PDB entry 3EDL | electron microscopy, 28.00 A resolution (very low resolution: no residue pairs are listed; an interface is given only as per-side residue counts) | chains A and B of the 5 polymer chains in the assembly

Chain A:
Molecule: Tubulin alpha-1A chain
From: Bos taurus
Reference sequence: P02550 (TBA1A_PIG); numbering as in UniProt (aligned over 1-451)
Sequence (451 residues; row label = number of the first residue in the row):
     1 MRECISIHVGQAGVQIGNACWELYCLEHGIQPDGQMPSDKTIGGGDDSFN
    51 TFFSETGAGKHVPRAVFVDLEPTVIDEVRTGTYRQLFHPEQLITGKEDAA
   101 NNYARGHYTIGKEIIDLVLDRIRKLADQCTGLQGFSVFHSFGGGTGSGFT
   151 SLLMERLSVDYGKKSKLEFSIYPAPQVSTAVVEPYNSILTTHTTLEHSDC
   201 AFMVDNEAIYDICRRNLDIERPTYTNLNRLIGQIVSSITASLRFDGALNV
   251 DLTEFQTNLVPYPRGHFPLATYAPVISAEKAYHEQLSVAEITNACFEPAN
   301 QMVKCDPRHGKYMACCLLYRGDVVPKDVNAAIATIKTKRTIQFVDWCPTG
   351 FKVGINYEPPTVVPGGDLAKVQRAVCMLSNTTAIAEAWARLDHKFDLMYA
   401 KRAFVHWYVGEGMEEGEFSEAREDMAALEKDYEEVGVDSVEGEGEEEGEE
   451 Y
Not modelled in the structure: 1, 35-60, 440-451
Construct notes: conflict Gly265 (Ala in P02550)
UniProt features mapped onto this chain:
  - active site: Glu254
  - binding site (GTP): Gly10, Gln11, Ala12, Gln15, Glu71, Ala99, Ser140, Gly143, Gly144, Thr145, Gly146, Thr179, Glu183, Asn206, Tyr224, Asn228, Leu252
  - binding site (Mg(2+)): Glu71
  - site: Tyr451 (Involved in polymerization)
  - modified residue: Lys40 (N6-acetyllysine), Tyr282 (3'-nitrotyrosine), Ser439 (Phosphoserine), Glu443 (5-glutamyl polyglutamate), Glu445 (5-glutamyl polyglutamate), Tyr451 (3'-nitrotyrosine)
Small-molecule neighbours:
  - GDP (guanosine-5'-diphosphate): Ala247, Leu248, Pro325, Asn329
  - GTP (guanosine-5'-triphosphate): Gly10, Gln11, Ala12, Gln15, Ile16, Ala99, Ala100, Asn101, Ser140, Gly142, Gly143, Gly144, Thr145, Gly146, Ile171, Thr179, Glu183, Asn206, Tyr224, Leu227, Asn228
  - Zn2+ (ZN): Tyr282, His283, Glu284, Gln285

Chain B:
Molecule: Beta tubulin
From: Bos taurus
Reference sequence: P02554 (TBB_PIG); the author numbering skips numbers that UniProt does not, so the offset changes along the chain: 1-44 = UniProt 1-44; 47-360 = UniProt 45-358; 369-455 = UniProt 359-445
Sequence (445 residues; each row starts with the number of its first residue; note: 10 numbers in that range are skipped by the numbering (no residue carries them; nothing is unmodelled there)):
     1 MREIVHIQAGQCGNQIGAKFWEVISDEHGIDPTGSYHGDSDLQL
    47 ERINVYYNEAAGNKYVPRAILVDLEPGTMDSVRSGPFGQIFRPDNFVFGQ
    97 SGAGNNWAKGHYTEGAELVDSVLDVVRKESESCDCLQGFQLTHSLGGGTG
   147 SGMGTLLISKIREEYPDRIMNTFSVVPSPKVSDTVVEPYNATLSVHQLVE
   197 NTDETYCIDNEALYDICFRTLKLTTPTYGDLNHLVSATMSGVTTCLRFPG
   247 QLNADLRKLAVNMVPFPRLHFFMPGFAPLTSRGSQQYRALTVPELTQQMF
   297 DAKNMMAACDPRHGRYLTVAAVFRGRMSMKEVDEQMLNVQNKNSSYFVEW
   347 IPNNVKTAVCDIPP
   369 RGLKMSATFIGNSTAIQELFKRISEQFTAMFRRKAFLHWYTGEGMDEMEF
   419 TEAESNMNDLVSEYQQYQDATADEQGEFEEEGEEDEA
Not modelled in the structure: 1, 438-455
UniProt features mapped onto this chain:
  - motif: Met1 to Ile4 (MREI motif)
  - binding site (GTP): Gln11, Glu71, Ser140, Gly144, Thr145, Gly146, Asn206, Asn228
  - binding site (Mg(2+)): Glu71
  - modified residue: Ser40 (Phosphoserine), Lys60 (N6-acetyllysine), Ser174 (Phosphoserine), Thr287 (Phosphothreonine), Thr292 (Phosphothreonine), Arg320 (Omega-N-methylarginine), Glu448 (5-glutamyl polyglutamate)
  - cross-link (Glycyl lysine isopeptide (Lys-Gly)): Lys60 (interchain with G-Cter in ubiquitin), Lys326 (interchain with G-Cter in ubiquitin)
Small-molecule neighbours:
  - GDP (guanosine-5'-diphosphate): Gly10, Gln11, Cys12, Gln15, Ile16, Ala99, Asn101, Ser140, Gly142, Gly143, Gly144, Thr145, Gly146, Val171, Asp179, Thr180, Glu183, Asn206, Tyr224, Leu227, Asn228
  - GTP (guanosine-5'-triphosphate): Gln247, Leu248, Lys254
  - taxol (TA1): Glu22, Val23, Asp26, Glu27, Leu217, Asp226, His229, Leu230, Ala233, Ser236, Gly237, Phe272, Pro274, Leu275, Thr276, Ser277, Arg278, Arg320, Pro360, Arg369, Gly370, Leu371

Chain A / chain B interface:
At this resolution (28 A) residue pairs are not listed: 38 residues of chain A and 39 of chain B lie at the interface.

Summary:
38 residues of chain A face 39 of chain B across their interface. GTP and GDP are bound between chain A and
chain B. Chain A binds Zn2+. Ligands of chain B: taxol.
Chain A is Tubulin alpha-1A chain and chain B is Beta tubulin, both from Bos taurus; the structure,
Kinesin13-Microtubule Ring complex, was determined by electron microscopy.
